Entry 4LWT (X-ray diffraction, 1.60 A resolution); this record covers chain A.

# Chain A
Name: E3 ubiquitin-protein ligase Mdm2
Organism: Xenopus laevis
Notes: EC 6.3.2.-; fragment: N-terminal Domain
UniProtKB: P56273 (MDM2_XENLA); numbering as in UniProt (aligned over 21-105)
Chain sequence (86 residues; numbered 20 to 105; the number before each row is that of its first residue):
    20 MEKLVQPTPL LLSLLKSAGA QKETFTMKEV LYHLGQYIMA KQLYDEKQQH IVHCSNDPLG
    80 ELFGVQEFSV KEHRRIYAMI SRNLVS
Sequence notes: initiating methionine (20); engineered mutation Leu50 (Ile in P56273), His92 (Pro in P56273), Ile95 (Leu in P56273)
Ligand contacts: 20Q ((3S)-3-[(3R)-1-acetylpiperidin-3-yl]-6-chloro-3-(3-chlorobenzyl)-1,3-dihydro-2H-indol-2-one): Leu50, Leu53, Gly54, Ile57, Met58, Tyr63, Phe82, Phe87, Val89, His92, Ile95, Tyr96

# In short
Ligands of chain A: compound 20Q.
Chain A is E3 ubiquitin-protein ligase Mdm2 (Xenopus laevis); the structure, The 1.6A Crystal Structure of
Humanized Xenopus MDM2 with RO5027344, was determined by X-ray diffraction, deposited together with 4LWU.
